PDB entry 2FNI | X-ray diffraction, 3.00 A resolution | chains A and B

[Chain A (and B)]
Protein: aminotransferase
Source organism: Helicobacter pylori
Notes: chain B of this document is another copy of the same molecule, construct and numbering; everything in this record applies to it too
Chain sequence (375 residues; numbered 1 to 375; the number before each row is that of its first residue):
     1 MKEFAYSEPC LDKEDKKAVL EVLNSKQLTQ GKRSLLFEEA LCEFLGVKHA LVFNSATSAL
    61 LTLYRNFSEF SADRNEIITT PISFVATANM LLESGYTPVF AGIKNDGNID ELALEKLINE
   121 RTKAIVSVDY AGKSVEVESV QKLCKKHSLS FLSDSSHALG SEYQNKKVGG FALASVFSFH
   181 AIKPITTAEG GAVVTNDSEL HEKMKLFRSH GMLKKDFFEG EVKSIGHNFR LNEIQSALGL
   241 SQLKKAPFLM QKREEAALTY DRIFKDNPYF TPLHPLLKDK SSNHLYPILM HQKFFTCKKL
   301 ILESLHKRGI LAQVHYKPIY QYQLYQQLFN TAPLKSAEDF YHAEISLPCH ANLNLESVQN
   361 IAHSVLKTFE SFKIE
Unresolved in the structure: 375
Covalently attached groups: pyridoxal phosphate (PLP) linked to K183
Residues lining bound ligands: pyridoxal phosphate (PLP): S55, A56, T57, L60, S83, F84, A86, T87, V128, D154, S156, H157, S178, H180, G190, Y316
From the paper describing this entry:
  - binding site for pyridoxal phosphate: A56, T57, F84, D154, S156, H157, S178, K183, H210, N228, R230, Y316
  - contacts within the chain: T87-D154 (hydrogen bond), D154-S156 (hydrogen bond)
  - conformationally variable residues (side-chain flip): K183, K214

[Interface between chain A and chain B]
Pairs across the interface - 126 pairs, chain A then chain B:
  E8(A) with K26(B), salt bridge
  P9(A) with K26(B); L28(B), hydrophobic
  L11(A) with L23(B), hydrophobic
  K16(A) with L23(B); N24(B), hydrogen bond
  V19(A) with V19(B), hydrophobic; L23(B), hydrophobic
  L20(A) with L20(B), hydrophobic
  L23(A) with L11(B); K16(B); V19(B), hydrophobic
  N24(A) with K16(B), hydrogen bond
  K26(A) with E8(B), salt bridge; P9(B); N352(B)
  L28(A) with P9(B), hydrophobic; A188(B)
  T29(A) with H180(B); A181(B); A188(B); E189(B), hydrogen bond
  Q30(A) with H180(B), hydrogen bond
  N54(A) with N54(B); N228(B)
  S55(A) with N228(B), hydrogen bond (side chain-backbone)
  T57(A) with H210(B); N228(B)
  S58(A) with N228(B); F229(B)
  L61(A) with H227(B)
  R65(A) with E93(B), salt bridge
  F84(A) with H210(B)
  V85(A) with M212(B), hydrophobic
  A86(A) with H210(B)
  N89(A) with H210(B); I225(B); G226(B)
  M90(A) with G226(B); H227(B)
  L92(A) with I225(B), hydrophobic
  E93(A) with R65(B), salt bridge; I225(B); H227(B), salt bridge
  H180(A) with T29(B); Q30(B), hydrogen bond; R230(B)
  A181(A) with T29(B)
  T186(A) with L28(B)
  A188(A) with L28(B); T29(B); N232(B); I234(B), hydrophobic
  E189(A) with T29(B), hydrogen bond; N228(B); R230(B), salt bridge; N232(B)
  H210(A) with T57(B); F84(B); A86(B); N89(B)
  M212(A) with V85(B), hydrophobic; Y322(B)
  D216(A) with K299(B)
  F217(A) with H306(B); Q313(B), hydrogen bond (backbone-side chain)
  F218(A) with K299(B); L302(B), hydrophobic; H306(B); A312(B); Q313(B)
  E219(A) with K317(B), salt bridge
  G220(A) with K317(B), hydrogen bond (backbone-side chain); Y322(B)
  E221(A) with Y322(B); Q323(B), hydrogen bond (side chain-backbone)
  V222(A) with Y322(B); Q323(B); L324(B), hydrogen bond (backbone-backbone)
  K223(A) with Q323(B); L324(B)
  S224(A) with L324(B)
  I225(A) with N89(B); E93(B); L324(B), hydrophobic
  G226(A) with N89(B); M90(B)
  H227(A) with L61(B); M90(B); E93(B), salt bridge
  N228(A) with N54(B); S55(B), hydrogen bond (backbone-side chain); T57(B); S58(B); E189(B)
  F229(A) with S58(B); F229(B), hydrophobic
  R230(A) with H180(B); E189(B), salt bridge
  N232(A) with A188(B); E189(B); Q235(B)
  I234(A) with A188(B), hydrophobic
  Q235(A) with N232(B)
  K299(A) with D216(B); F218(B)
  L302(A) with F218(B), hydrophobic
  H306(A) with F217(B); F218(B)
  A312(A) with F218(B)
  Q313(A) with F217(B), hydrogen bond (side chain-backbone); F218(B)
  K317(A) with E219(B), salt bridge; G220(B), hydrogen bond (side chain-backbone)
  Y322(A) with M212(B); G220(B); E221(B); V222(B)
  Q323(A) with E221(B), hydrogen bond (backbone-side chain); V222(B); K223(B)
  L324(A) with V222(B), hydrogen bond (backbone-backbone); K223(B); S224(B); I225(B)
  N352(A) with K26(B)
Interface residues without a listed pair, chain A (65 interface residues in all): K215, L238, E303, L311, Y341
Interface residues without a listed pair, chain B (66 interface residues in all): L92, T186, F207, K215, L238, E303, L311, Y341

[Overview]
65 residues of chain A and 66 residues of chain B are in contact; the contacts include 16 hydrogen bonds and
10 salt bridges. Among the polar pairs are E8(A)-K26(B), R65(A)-E93(B) and E93(A)-H227(B). The paper reports a
binding site for pyridoxal phosphate at A56(A), T57(A) and F84(A) among others; conformational variability at
K183(A) and K214(A).
Chain A and chain B are both aminotransferase (Helicobacter pylori); the structure, PseC aminotransferase
involved in pseudoaminic acid biosynthesis, was determined by X-ray diffraction together with 2FN6 and 2FNU
from the same study.
